PDB entry 4GK7 | X-ray diffraction, 2.80 A resolution | chains A and G of the 34 polymer chains in the assembly

[Chain A]
Protein: Proteasome component Y7
From: Saccharomyces cerevisiae
Notes: EC 3.4.25.1
UniProt: P23639 (PSA2_YEAST); residues 4-253 here correspond to UniProt positions 1-250 (UniProt number = residue number - 3)
Chain sequence (250 residues; each row starts with the number of its first residue):
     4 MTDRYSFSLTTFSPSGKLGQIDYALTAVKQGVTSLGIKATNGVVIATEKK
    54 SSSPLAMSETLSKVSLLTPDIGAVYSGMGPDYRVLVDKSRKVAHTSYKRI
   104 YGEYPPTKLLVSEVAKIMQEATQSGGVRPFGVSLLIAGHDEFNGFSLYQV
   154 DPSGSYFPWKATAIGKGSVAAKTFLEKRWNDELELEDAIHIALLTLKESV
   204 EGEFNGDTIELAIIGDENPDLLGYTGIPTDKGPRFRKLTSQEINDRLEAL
UniProt features mapped onto this chain:
  - cross-link: Lys111 (Glycyl lysine isopeptide (Lys-Gly) (interchain with G-Cter in ubiquitin))

[Chain G]
Protein: Proteasome component C7-alpha
From: Saccharomyces cerevisiae
Notes: EC 3.4.25.1
UniProt: P21243 (PSA6_YEAST); residues 6-248 here correspond to UniProt positions 10-252 (UniProt number = residue number + 4)
Chain sequence (243 residues; numbered 6 to 248; the number before each row is that of its first residue):
     6 AGYDRHITIFSPEGRLYQVEYAFKATNQTNINSLAVRGKDCTVVISQKKV
    56 PDKLLDPTTVSYIFCISRTIGMVVNGPIPDARNAALRAKAEAAEFRYKYG
   106 YDMPCDVLAKRMANLSQIYTQRAYMRPLGVILTFVSVDEELGPSIYKTDP
   156 AGYYVGYKATATGPKQQEITTNLENHFKKSKIDHINEESWEKVVEFAITH
   206 MIDALGTEFSKNDLEVGVATKDKFFTLSAENIEERLVAIAEQD

[How chain A and chain G interact]
Contacting residue pairs (67):
  Asp6(A) - Arg127(G)  salt bridge
  Asp6(A) - Tyr129(G)
  Tyr8(A) - Ile12(G)
  Tyr8(A) - Ala128(G)
  Tyr8(A) - Tyr129(G)  hydrophobic
  Leu12(A) - Ile14(G)  hydrophobic
  Leu12(A) - Ala128(G)  hydrophobic
  Gln23(A) - Ile14(G)
  Gln23(A) - Phe15(G)  hydrogen bond (side chain-backbone)
  Tyr26(A) - Phe15(G)  hydrophobic
  Tyr26(A) - Ser16(G)
  Tyr26(A) - Pro17(G)  hydrophobic
  Tyr26(A) - Gly19(G)
  Ala27(A) - Phe15(G)  hydrophobic
  Thr29(A) - Pro17(G)
  Thr29(A) - Glu18(G)
  Ala30(A) - Gly19(G)
  Gln33(A) - Glu18(G)
  Ser55(A) - Tyr158(G)
  Pro57(A) - Lys163(G)
  Pro57(A) - Glu179(G)
  Leu58(A) - Tyr162(G)
  Leu58(A) - Lys163(G)  hydrogen bond (backbone-backbone)
  Leu58(A) - Ala164(G)
  Leu58(A) - Thr175(G)
  Leu58(A) - Glu179(G)
  Leu58(A) - Phe182(G)  hydrophobic
  Ala59(A) - Gly161(G)
  Ala59(A) - Tyr162(G)  hydrophobic
  Met60(A) - Arg42(G)
  Met60(A) - Val160(G)
  Met60(A) - Gly161(G)  hydrogen bond (backbone-backbone)
  Met60(A) - Tyr162(G)
  Met60(A) - Lys163(G)
  Thr63(A) - Tyr151(G)
  Thr63(A) - Val160(G)
  Thr63(A) - Gly161(G)  hydrogen bond (side chain-backbone)
  Leu64(A) - Tyr158(G)  hydrophobic
  Met81(A) - Phe15(G)  hydrophobic
  Met81(A) - Leu21(G)  hydrophobic
  Pro83(A) - Gln122(G)
  Pro83(A) - Ala156(G)
  Pro83(A) - Gly157(G)
  Pro83(A) - Tyr158(G)
  Asp84(A) - Gln122(G)
  Arg86(A) - Ala118(G)  hydrogen bond (side chain-backbone)
  Arg86(A) - Asn119(G)
  Arg86(A) - Gly157(G)  hydrogen bond (side chain-backbone)
  Arg86(A) - Tyr159(G)
  Val87(A) - Asn119(G)
  Val87(A) - Gln122(G)
  Asp90(A) - Lys115(G)  salt bridge
  Asp90(A) - Asn119(G)
  Gly128(A) - Arg127(G)
  Gly129(A) - Gln126(G)
  Gly129(A) - Arg127(G)
  Gly129(A) - Ala128(G)  hydrogen bond (backbone-backbone)
  Val130(A) - Gln126(G)
  Val130(A) - Arg127(G)
  Arg131(A) - Thr13(G)
  Arg131(A) - Phe15(G)
  Arg131(A) - Leu21(G)
  Arg131(A) - Thr125(G)  hydrogen bond (side chain-backbone)
  Arg131(A) - Gln126(G)  hydrogen bond (backbone-backbone)
  Pro132(A) - Phe15(G)
  Phe133(A) - Gln126(G)
  Gly134(A) - Phe15(G)
Other interface residues (no listed pair), chain A (32 interface residues in all): Thr5, Ser56, Ala124
Other interface residues (no listed pair), chain G (34 interface residues in all): Thr165, Leu178

[Summary]
Chain A and chain G form an interface of 32 and 34 residues respectively, with 9 hydrogen bonds and 2 salt
bridges. Polar pairs include Asp6(A)-Arg127(G), Asp90(A)-Lys115(G) and Gln23(A)-Phe15(G).
Chain A is Proteasome component Y7 and chain G is Proteasome component C7-alpha, both from Saccharomyces
cerevisiae; the structure, yeast 20S proteasome in complex with the Syringolin-Glidobactin chimera, was
determined by X-ray diffraction.
